PDB entry 8G95 | X-ray diffraction, 2.20 A resolution | chain A

== Chain A ==
Name: Dimodular nonribosomal peptide synthase
Source organism: Acinetobacter baumannii AB307-0294
UniProt: A0A5K6CNB8 (A0A5K6CNB8_ACIB3); numbering as in UniProt (aligned over 1-412)
Sequence (414 residues; numbered -1 to 412; the number before each row is that of its first residue; numbers below 1 keep their minus sign (Gly-1 is residue -1)):
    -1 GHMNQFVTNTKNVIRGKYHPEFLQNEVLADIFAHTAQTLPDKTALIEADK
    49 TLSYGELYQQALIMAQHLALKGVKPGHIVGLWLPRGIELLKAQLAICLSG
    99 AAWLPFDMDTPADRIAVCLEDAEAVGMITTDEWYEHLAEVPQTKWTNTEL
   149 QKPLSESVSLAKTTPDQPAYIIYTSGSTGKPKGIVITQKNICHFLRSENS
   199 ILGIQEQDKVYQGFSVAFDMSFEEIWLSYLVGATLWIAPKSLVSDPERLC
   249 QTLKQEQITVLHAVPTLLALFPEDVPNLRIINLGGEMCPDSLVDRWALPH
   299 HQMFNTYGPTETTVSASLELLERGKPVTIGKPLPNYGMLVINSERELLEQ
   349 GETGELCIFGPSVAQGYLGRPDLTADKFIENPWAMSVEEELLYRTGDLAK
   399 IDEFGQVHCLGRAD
Unresolved in the structure: -1 to 6
Differences from the reference sequence: expression tag (-1 to 0)
UniProt features mapped onto this chain:
  - binding site (L-ornithine): Asp217, Glu221, Thr304, Val312, Ser313
  - binding site (D-ornithine): Glu221, Thr304, Gly306, Thr308, Ser313
  - site: Met218 (Important for substrate specificity)
From the paper describing this entry:
  - mutagenesis - M218A: unchanged catalytic activity on L-Orn
  - mutagenesis - M218A (10-fold): increased catalytic activity on L-Lys
  - specificity-determining residues: Met218

== In short ==
Curated annotation (UniProt) lists 5 L-ornithine-binding residues and 5 D-ornithine-binding residues. The
paper reports that M218A increases catalytic activity on L-Lys; the specificity determinant Met218.
Chain A is Dimodular nonribosomal peptide synthase (Acinetobacter baumannii AB307-0294); the structure,
Adenylation domain structure from NRPS-like Delta-Poly-L-Ornithine synthetase, was determined by X-ray
diffraction (same publication as 8G96, 8G97 and 8G98).
